3MH3 - chain A; structure by X-ray diffraction, 2.20 A resolution.

[Chain A]
Molecule: Mitogen-activated protein kinase 14
Source organism: Homo sapiens
Notes: EC 2.7.11.24
Reference sequence: Q16539 (MK14_HUMAN); numbering as in UniProt (aligned over 1-360)
Sequence (360 residues; each row starts with the number of its first residue):
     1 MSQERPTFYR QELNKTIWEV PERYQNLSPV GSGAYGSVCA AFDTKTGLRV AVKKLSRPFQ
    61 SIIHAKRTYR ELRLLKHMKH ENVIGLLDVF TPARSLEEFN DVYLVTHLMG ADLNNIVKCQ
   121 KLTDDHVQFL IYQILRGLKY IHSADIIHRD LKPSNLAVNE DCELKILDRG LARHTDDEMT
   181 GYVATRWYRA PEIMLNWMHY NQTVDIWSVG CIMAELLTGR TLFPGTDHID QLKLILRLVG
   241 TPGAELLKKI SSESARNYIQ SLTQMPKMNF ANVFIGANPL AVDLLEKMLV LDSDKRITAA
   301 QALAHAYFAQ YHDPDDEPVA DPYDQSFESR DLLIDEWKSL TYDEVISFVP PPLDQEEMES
Disordered / not traced: 1-4, 33-34, 172-183, 353-360
Sequence notes: engineered mutation Arg169 (Phe in Q16539)
Swiss-Prot annotation at these positions:
  - motif: Thr180 to Tyr182 (TXY)
  - active site: Asp168 (Proton acceptor)
  - binding site (ATP): Val30 to Val38, Lys53
  - modified residue: Ser2 (N-acetylserine), Thr16 (Phosphothreonine), Lys53 (N6-acetyllysine), Lys152 (N6-acetyllysine), Thr180 (Phosphothreonine), Tyr182 (Phosphotyrosine), Thr263 (Phosphothreonine), Tyr323 (Phosphotyrosine)

[Overview]
UniProt lists active-site residue Asp168 and 10 ATP-binding residues.
Chain A is Mitogen-activated protein kinase 14 (Homo sapiens); the structure, Mutagenesis of p38 MAP kinase
establishes key roles of Phe169 in function and structural dynamics and ..., was determined by X-ray
diffraction (same publication as 3MGY, 3MH0, 3MH1 and 3MH2).
